6E10 - chains A and G of the 28 polymer chains in the assembly; structure by electron microscopy, 4.16 A resolution (low resolution: residue-level contacts below are approximate; hydrogen-bond / salt-bridge calls are withheld).

# Chain A (and G)
Name: Exported protein 2
Organism: Plasmodium falciparum
Notes: chain G of this document is another copy of the same molecule, construct and numbering; everything in this record applies to it too
UniProtKB: Q8IKC8 (Q8IKC8_PLAF7); residues 1-287 here = UniProt positions 1-287
Chain sequence (287 residues; row label = number of the first residue in the row):
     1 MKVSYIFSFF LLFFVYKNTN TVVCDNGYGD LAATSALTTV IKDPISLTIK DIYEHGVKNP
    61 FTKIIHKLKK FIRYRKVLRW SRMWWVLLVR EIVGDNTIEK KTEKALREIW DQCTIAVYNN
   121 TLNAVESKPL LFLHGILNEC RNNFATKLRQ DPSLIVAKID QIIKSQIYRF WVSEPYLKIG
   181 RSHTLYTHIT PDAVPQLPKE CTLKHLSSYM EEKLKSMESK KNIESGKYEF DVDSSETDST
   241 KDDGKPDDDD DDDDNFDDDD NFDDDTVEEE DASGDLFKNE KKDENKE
Not modelled in the structure: 1-26, 216-287 (chain G: 1-26, 222-287)
Disulfide bonds: Cys113-Cys140

# Interface between chain A and chain G
Residue-residue contacts (53):
  Tyr28(A) - Ala33(G)
  Leu31(A) - Thr34(G)
  Leu31(A) - Leu37(G)
  Leu31(A) - Thr38(G)
  Ala32(A) - Ile41(G)
  Ser35(A) - Lys42(G)
  Ala36(A) - Ile41(G)
  Thr38(A) - Lys42(G)
  Thr39(A) - Lys42(G)
  Thr39(A) - Ile45(G)
  Thr39(A) - Ser46(G)
  Val40(A) - Ile45(G)
  Asp43(A) - Ser46(G)
  Pro44(A) - Ile49(G)
  Leu47(A) - Lys50(G)
  Leu47(A) - Tyr53(G)
  Thr48(A) - Tyr53(G)
  Asp51(A) - Tyr53(G)
  Asp51(A) - Lys58(G)
  Ile92(A) - Leu122(G)
  Val93(A) - Leu122(G)
  Val93(A) - Asn123(G)
  Asn96(A) - Ser127(G)
  Asn96(A) - Lys128(G)
  Thr97(A) - Leu122(G)
  Thr97(A) - Asn123(G)
  Thr97(A) - Ala124(G)
  Ile98(A) - Leu122(G)
  Glu99(A) - Lys76(G)
  Glu99(A) - Tyr118(G)
  Glu99(A) - Leu122(G)
  Glu99(A) - Asn123(G)
  Glu99(A) - Ala124(G)
  Glu99(A) - Val125(G)
  Lys101(A) - Arg73(G)
  Thr102(A) - Tyr118(G)
  Thr102(A) - Asn119(G)
  Thr102(A) - Thr121(G)
  Leu106(A) - Leu122(G)
  Leu148(A) - Asn120(G)
  Gln150(A) - Asn120(G)
  Gln150(A) - Gly135(G)
  Gln150(A) - Asn138(G)
  Gln150(A) - Glu139(G)
  Pro152(A) - Val117(G)
  Pro152(A) - Thr121(G)
  Pro152(A) - Leu131(G)
  Pro152(A) - Gly135(G)
  Ser153(A) - Asn120(G)
  Ser153(A) - Thr121(G)
  Ser153(A) - Leu122(G)
  Ser153(A) - Asn123(G)
  Ile155(A) - Asn120(G)
Also at the interface, not in a pair above, chain A (31 interface residues in all): Val89, Glu103, Arg149, Asp151
Also at the interface, not in a pair above, chain G (31 interface residues in all): Glu126, His134

# Summary
The chain A/chain G interface involves 31 residues from each chain.
Chain A and chain G are both Exported protein 2 (Plasmodium falciparum); the structure, PTEX Core Complex in
the Engaged (Extended) State, was determined by electron microscopy (same publication as 6E11).
